Entry 2HHV (X-ray diffraction, 1.55 A resolution); this record covers chains B and A of the 3 polymer chains in the assembly.

# Chain B
Molecule: 12-nt DNA strand
Sequence (12 nucleotides; row label = number of the first residue in the row):
    19 GCGATCAGCT TG

# Chain A
Name: DNA Polymerase I
Organism: Geobacillus stearothermophilus
Notes: EC 2.7.7.7; fragment: residues 299-876 (analogous to E Coli Klenow fragment)
UniProtKB: Q5KWC1 (Q5KWC1_GEOKA); residues 298-876 here correspond to UniProt positions 300-878 (UniProt number = residue number + 2)
Amino-acid sequence (580 residues; row label = number of the first residue in the row):
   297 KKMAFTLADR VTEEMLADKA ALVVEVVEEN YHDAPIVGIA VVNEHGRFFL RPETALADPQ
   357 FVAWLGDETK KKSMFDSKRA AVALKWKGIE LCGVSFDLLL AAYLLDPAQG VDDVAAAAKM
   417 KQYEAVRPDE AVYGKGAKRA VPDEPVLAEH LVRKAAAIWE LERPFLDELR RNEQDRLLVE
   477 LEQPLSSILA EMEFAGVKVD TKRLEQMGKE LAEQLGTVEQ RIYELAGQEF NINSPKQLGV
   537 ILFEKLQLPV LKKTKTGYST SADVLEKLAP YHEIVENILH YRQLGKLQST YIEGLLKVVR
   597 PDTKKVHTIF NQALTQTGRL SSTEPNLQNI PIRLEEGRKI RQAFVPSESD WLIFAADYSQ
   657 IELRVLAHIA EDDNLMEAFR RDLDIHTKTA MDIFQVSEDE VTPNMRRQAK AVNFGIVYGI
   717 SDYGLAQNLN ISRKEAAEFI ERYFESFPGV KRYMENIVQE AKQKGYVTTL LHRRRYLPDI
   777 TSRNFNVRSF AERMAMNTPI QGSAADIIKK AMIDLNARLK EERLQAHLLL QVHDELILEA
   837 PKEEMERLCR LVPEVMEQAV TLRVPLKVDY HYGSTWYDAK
Bound ions: Mg2+: Asp-653, Tyr-654, Asp-830

# Interface between chain B and chain A
Contacting residue pairs (32; chain B residue first):
  DG21(B) with Ala-433(A), hydrogen bond to the phosphate
  DA22(B) with Lys-431(A), phosphate contact
  DA25(B) with Pro-531(A), phosphate contact; Thr-550(A), phosphate contact; Lys-551(A), phosphate contact; Thr-552(A), phosphate contact
  DG26(B) with Ser-555(A), phosphate contact; Thr-556(A), hydrogen bond to the phosphate; Ser-557(A), hydrogen bond to the phosphate; Arg-578(A), hydrogen bond to the phosphate; Lys-582(A), base contact
  DC27(B) with Ser-557(A), phosphate contact; Ala-558(A), hydrogen bond to the phosphate; Arg-578(A), salt bridge to the phosphate; Lys-582(A), hydrogen bond to the base
  DT28(B) with Tyr-587(A), hydrogen bond to the sugar; Asn-625(A), hydrogen bond to the base; Pro-627(A), phosphate contact
  DT29(B) with Gln-624(A), sugar contact; Asn-625(A), sugar contact; Ile-626(A), sugar contact; Pro-627(A), phosphate contact; Ile-628(A), hydrogen bond to the phosphate; Arg-629(A), salt bridge to the phosphate
  DG30(B) with Arg-615(A), hydrogen bond to the base; Ile-628(A), phosphate contact; Arg-629(A), salt bridge to the phosphate; Tyr-714(A), base contact; Gln-797(A), base contact; Val-828(A), phosphate contact; His-829(A), sugar contact; Asp-830(A), phosphate contact
Interface residues without a listed pair, chain B (9 interface residues in all): DC20
Interface residues without a listed pair, chain A (29 interface residues in all): Gly-432, Gln-579, Leu-630, Arg-637

# Overview
Chain B and chain A form an interface of 9 and 29 residues respectively, with 10 hydrogen bonds and 3 salt
bridges. Polar contacts include DC27(B)/Lys-582(A), DT28(B)/Asn-625(A) and DG30(B)/Arg-615(A). Asp-653(A),
Tyr-654(A) and Asp-830(A) form the Mg2+ site.
Chain B is a 12-nt DNA strand and chain A is DNA Polymerase I (Geobacillus stearothermophilus); the structure,
T:O6-methyl-guanine in the polymerase-2 basepair position, was determined by X-ray diffraction (same
publication as 2HHQ, 2HHS, 2HHT, 2HHU, 2HHW, 2HHX and 3 further entries).
